PDB entry 1CHW | X-ray diffraction, 1.90 A resolution | chain A

[Chain A]
Protein: Protein (chalcone synthase)
Organism: Medicago sativa
Notes: EC 2.3.1.74
UniProtKB: P30074 (CHS2_MEDSA); numbering as in UniProt (aligned over 1-389)
Sequence (389 residues; each row starts with the number of its first residue):
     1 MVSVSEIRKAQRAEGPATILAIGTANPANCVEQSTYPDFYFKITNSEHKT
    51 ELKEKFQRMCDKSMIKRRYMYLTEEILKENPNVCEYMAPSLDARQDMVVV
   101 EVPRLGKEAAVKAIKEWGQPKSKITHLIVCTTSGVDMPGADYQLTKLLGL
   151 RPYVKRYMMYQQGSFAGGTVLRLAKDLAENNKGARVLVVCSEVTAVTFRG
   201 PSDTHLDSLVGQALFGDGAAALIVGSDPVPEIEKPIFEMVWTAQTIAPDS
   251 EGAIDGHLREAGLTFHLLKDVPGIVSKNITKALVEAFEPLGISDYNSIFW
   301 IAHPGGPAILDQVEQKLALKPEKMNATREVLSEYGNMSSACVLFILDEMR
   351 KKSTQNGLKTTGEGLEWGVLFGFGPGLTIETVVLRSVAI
Construct notes: engineered mutation Ser164 (Cys in P30074)
Curated features (UniProtKB/Swiss-Prot):
  - binding site (CoA): Lys55 to Lys62, Ala308
  - binding site (substrate): Thr197, Gly216, Asp217
  - mutagenesis: Phe215 (F215S/W/Y: Drastically reduces catalytic efficiency), Gly256 (G256A: Decreases catalytic efficiency 2-fold; G256F/L: Drastically reduces catalytic efficiency; G256V: Decreases catalytic efficiency 7-fold), Phe265 (F265V: Decreases catalytic efficiency 2-fold), His303 (H303A/D/N/T: Drastically reduces catalytic efficiency; H303Q: Decreases catalytic efficiency 13-fold), Asn336 (N336A/D/H/K/Q: Drastically reduces catalytic efficiency)
Ligand contacts: hexanoyl-coenzyme A (HXC): Lys55, Arg58, Met59, Lys62, Ser63, Thr132, Gly163, Ser164, Leu206, Asp207, Val210, Leu214, Phe215, Ile254, Phe265, Leu267, Val271, Pro272, His303, Gly305, Gly306, Pro307, Ala308, Ile309, Asn336, Ser338, Phe373, Gly374, Pro375
Reported in the primary citation:
  - catalytic residues: Asn336
  - binding site for hexanoyl-coenzyme A: Lys55, Arg58, Lys62, Phe215, Ala308, Asn336
  - mutagenesis - C164S: decreased catalytic activity
  - self-association interface (contacts with another copy of this molecule): Met137
  - catalytic residues: Phe215 (by similarity / conservation)

[In short]
Bound to chain A: hexanoyl-coenzyme A. Curated annotation (UniProt) lists 9 CoA-binding residues, 3
substrate-binding residues and 5 mutagenesis sites. The paper reports catalytic residues Asn336 and Phe215;
C164S reduces catalytic activity.
Chain A is Protein (chalcone synthase) (Medicago sativa); the structure, Chalcone synthase from alfalfa
complexed with hexanoyl-CoA, was determined by X-ray diffraction together with 1CGK, 1CGZ, 1CML, 1BQ6 and 1BI5
from the same study.
